PDB entry 4RZS | X-ray diffraction, 2.71 A resolution | chains B and C of the 4 polymer chains in the assembly

[Chain B (and C)]
Protein: Lac repressor
From: Escherichia coli
Notes: chain C of this document is another copy of the same molecule, construct and numbering; everything in this record applies to it too
UniProt: C9QQT3 (C9QQT3_ECOD1); residues 1-360 here correspond to UniProt positions 4-363 (UniProt number = residue number + 3)
Sequence (381 residues; row label = number of the first residue in the row; numbers below 1 keep their minus sign (Met-20 is residue -20)):
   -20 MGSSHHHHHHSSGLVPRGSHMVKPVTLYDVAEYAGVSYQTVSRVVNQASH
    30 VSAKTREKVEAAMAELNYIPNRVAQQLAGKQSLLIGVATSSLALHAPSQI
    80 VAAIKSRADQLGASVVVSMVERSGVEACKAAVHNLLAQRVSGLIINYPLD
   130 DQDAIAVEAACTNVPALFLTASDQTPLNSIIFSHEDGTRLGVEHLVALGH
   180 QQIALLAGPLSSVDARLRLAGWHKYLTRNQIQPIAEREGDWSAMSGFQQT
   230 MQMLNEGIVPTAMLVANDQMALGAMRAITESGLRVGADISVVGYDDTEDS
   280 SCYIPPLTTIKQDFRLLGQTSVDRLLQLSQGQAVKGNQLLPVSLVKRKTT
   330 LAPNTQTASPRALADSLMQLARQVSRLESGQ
Unresolved in the structure: -20 to 2, 358-360 (chain C: -20 to 60, 359-360)
Differences from the reference sequence: expression tag (-20 to 0); engineered mutation Thr149 (Asp152 in C9QQT3), Ala150 (Val153 in C9QQT3), Leu156 (Ile159 in C9QQT3), Asp193 (Ser196 in C9QQT3)
What the authors report for this chain:
  - mutagenesis - I79L, I79M, Y273F: increased signaling in response to fucose
  - mutagenesis - V20A (6.7-fold), S70D/H74S (>10-fold), R255H (8.4-fold), Q291H (7.7-fold): increased signaling
  - mutagenesis - T5S, V15I, N25G, H29E, H112D, H112G, L115S, A250C: increased signaling in response to gentiobiose
  - mutagenesis - I79G, I79S, I79T: increased signaling in response to lactitol
  - mutagenesis - N125S/I160S/H163W/S191A/L196R/R303L, N125S/I160S/H163W/S191A/L196R, D149T/V150A/I156L/S193D, I160S/H163W/S191A/L196R, N246D/Y273H: increased signaling in response to sucralose
  - mutagenesis - I79Q, Q291T: increased signaling in response to Fucose
  - specificity-determining residues: Ile79, Gln291

[How chain B and chain C interact]
Contacting residue pairs (5):
  Asn234(B) - Lys327(C)  hydrogen bond (backbone-side chain)
  Glu235(B) - Lys327(C)
  Leu356(B) - Leu356(C)  hydrophobic
  Glu357(B) - Glu357(C)  hydrogen bond (backbone-backbone)
  Glu357(B) - Ser358(C)
Interface residues without a listed pair, chain B (7 interface residues in all): Gly236, Leu346, Val353
Interface residues without a listed pair, chain C (6 interface residues in all): Leu346, Val353

[Summary]
Chain B and chain C form an interface of 7 and 6 residues respectively, with 2 hydrogen bonds. Polar pairs
include Asn234(B)-Lys327(C) and Glu357(B)-Glu357(C). From the paper: T5S, V15I and N25G of chain B, among
others, increase signaling in response to gentiobiose; specificity determinants Ile79(B) and Gln291(B); 25
substitutions were tested in all.
Both chains are Lac repressor (Escherichia coli). Entry 4RZS (Lac repressor engineered to bind sucralose,
unliganded tetramer) was determined by X-ray diffraction (same publication as 4RZT).
